2HMT - chains A and B; structure by X-ray diffraction, 2.20 A resolution.

Chain A (and B):
Protein: YuaA protein
Source organism: Bacillus subtilis
Notes: fragment: RCK core domain (KTN), residues 1-144; chain B of this document is another copy of the same molecule, construct and numbering; everything in this record applies to it too
UniProtKB: O32080 (O32080_BACSU); residues 1-144 here = UniProt positions 1-144
Sequence (144 residues; each row starts with the number of its first residue):
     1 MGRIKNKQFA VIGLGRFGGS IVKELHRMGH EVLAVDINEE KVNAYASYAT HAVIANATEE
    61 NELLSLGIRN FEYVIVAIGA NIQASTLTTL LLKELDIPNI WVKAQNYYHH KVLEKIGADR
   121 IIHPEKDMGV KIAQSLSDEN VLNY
Unresolved in the structure: 1-5 (chain B: 1-6, 142-144)
Construct notes: engineered mutation Val-22 (Cys in O32080)
Residues lining bound ligands: NADH (NAI; 1,4-dihydronicotinamide adenine dinucleotide): Ile-12, Gly-13, Leu-14, Gly-15, Arg-16, Phe-17, Asp-36, Ile-37, Asn-38, Lys-41, Ala-55, Asn-56, Ala-57, Thr-58, Ala-77, Ile-78, Gly-79, Ala-80, Asn-81, Ala-84, Lys-103
Swiss-Prot annotation at these positions:
  - binding site (NAD(+)): Arg-16, Asp-36 to Asn-38, Asn-56, Ala-57, Ile-78 to Ala-80, Lys-103 to Gln-105, His-109, Glu-125
Reported in the primary citation:
  - conformationally variable residues (domain motion): Pro-124

Chain A / chain B interface:
Contacting residue pairs (74; chain A residue first):
  Phe-9(A) / Leu-136(B)
  Arg-16(A) / Gln-105(B)  hydrogen bond (side chain-backbone)
  Arg-16(A) / Glu-125(B)
  Arg-16(A) / Lys-126(B)
  Phe-17(A) / Glu-125(B)
  Phe-17(A) / Met-128(B)
  Phe-17(A) / Gly-129(B)
  Phe-17(A) / Ile-132(B)  hydrophobic
  Ser-20(A) / Lys-126(B)  hydrogen bond (side chain-backbone)
  Ser-20(A) / Gly-129(B)
  Ser-20(A) / Val-130(B)  hydrogen bond (side chain-backbone)
  Ile-21(A) / Gly-129(B)
  Ile-21(A) / Ala-133(B)
  Ile-21(A) / Leu-136(B)  hydrophobic
  Glu-24(A) / Val-130(B)
  Glu-24(A) / Ala-133(B)
  Glu-24(A) / Gln-134(B)  hydrogen bond
  Leu-25(A) / Ala-133(B)
  Met-28(A) / Gln-134(B)
  Met-28(A) / Ser-137(B)
  His-30(A) / Ser-137(B)  hydrogen bond
  Tyr-73(A) / Leu-136(B)  hydrophobic
  Tyr-73(A) / Glu-139(B)  hydrogen bond
  Ile-75(A) / Leu-136(B)  hydrophobic
  Trp-101(A) / Ile-132(B)  hydrophobic
  Trp-101(A) / Ser-135(B)
  Trp-101(A) / Leu-136(B)  hydrophobic
  Trp-101(A) / Glu-139(B)
  Lys-103(A) / Glu-125(B)  salt bridge
  Gln-105(A) / Arg-16(B)  hydrogen bond (backbone-side chain)
  Asn-106(A) / Arg-16(B)
  Arg-120(A) / Ser-135(B)  hydrogen bond
  Pro-124(A) / Glu-125(B)
  Pro-124(A) / Met-128(B)
  Glu-125(A) / Arg-16(B)
  Glu-125(A) / Phe-17(B)
  Glu-125(A) / Lys-103(B)  salt bridge
  Glu-125(A) / Pro-124(B)
  Glu-125(A) / Glu-125(B)
  Lys-126(A) / Arg-16(B)
  Lys-126(A) / Ser-20(B)  hydrogen bond (backbone-side chain)
  Asp-127(A) / Met-128(B)
  Met-128(A) / Phe-17(B)
  Met-128(A) / Ile-122(B)  hydrophobic
  Met-128(A) / Pro-124(B)
  Met-128(A) / Asp-127(B)
  Met-128(A) / Met-128(B)
  Gly-129(A) / Phe-17(B)
  Gly-129(A) / Ser-20(B)
  Gly-129(A) / Ile-21(B)
  Val-130(A) / Ser-20(B)  hydrogen bond (backbone-side chain)
  Val-130(A) / Glu-24(B)
  Lys-131(A) / Met-128(B)
  Lys-131(A) / Lys-131(B)
  Ile-132(A) / Phe-17(B)  hydrophobic
  Ile-132(A) / Arg-120(B)
  Ile-132(A) / Ile-122(B)  hydrophobic
  Ala-133(A) / Ile-21(B)
  Ala-133(A) / Glu-24(B)
  Ala-133(A) / Leu-25(B)
  Gln-134(A) / Met-28(B)
  Ser-135(A) / Trp-101(B)
  Ser-135(A) / Arg-120(B)  hydrogen bond
  Leu-136(A) / Phe-9(B)
  Leu-136(A) / Ile-21(B)  hydrophobic
  Leu-136(A) / Tyr-73(B)  hydrophobic
  Leu-136(A) / Ile-75(B)  hydrophobic
  Leu-136(A) / Trp-101(B)  hydrophobic
  Ser-137(A) / Met-28(B)
  Ser-137(A) / His-30(B)  hydrogen bond
  Glu-139(A) / Tyr-73(B)  hydrogen bond
  Asn-140(A) / Lys-7(B)  hydrogen bond (side chain-backbone)
  Asn-140(A) / Phe-9(B)
  Val-141(A) / His-30(B)
Interface residues without a listed pair, chain A (36 interface residues in all): Arg-27, Ile-122, His-123

In short:
The interface between chain A and chain B involves 36 residues on one side and 32 on the other, with 14
hydrogen bonds and 2 salt bridges. Among the polar pairs are Lys-103(A)/Glu-125(B), Arg-16(A)/Gln-105(B) and
Ser-20(A)/Lys-126(B). Ligands of chain A: NADH. From UniProt: 14 NAD+-binding residues on chain A. From the
paper: conformational variability at Pro-124(A).
Chain A and chain B are both YuaA protein (Bacillus subtilis); the structure, Diamond-shaped octameric ring
structure of an RCK domain with NADH bound, was determined by X-ray diffraction, deposited together with 2HMS
and 2HMU.
